Entry 5TWR (X-ray diffraction, 1.90 A resolution); this record covers chains A and D of the 4 polymer chains in the assembly.

== Chain A ==
Molecule: DNA-directed DNA/RNA polymerase mu
Source organism: Homo sapiens
Notes: EC 2.7.7.7
UniProt: Q9NP87 (DPOLM_HUMAN); numbering as in UniProt; present here: 134-397, 410-494
Amino-acid sequence (354 residues; numbered 129 to 494; 12 numbers in that range are skipped by the numbering (no residue carries them; nothing is unmodelled there); the number before each row is that of its first residue):
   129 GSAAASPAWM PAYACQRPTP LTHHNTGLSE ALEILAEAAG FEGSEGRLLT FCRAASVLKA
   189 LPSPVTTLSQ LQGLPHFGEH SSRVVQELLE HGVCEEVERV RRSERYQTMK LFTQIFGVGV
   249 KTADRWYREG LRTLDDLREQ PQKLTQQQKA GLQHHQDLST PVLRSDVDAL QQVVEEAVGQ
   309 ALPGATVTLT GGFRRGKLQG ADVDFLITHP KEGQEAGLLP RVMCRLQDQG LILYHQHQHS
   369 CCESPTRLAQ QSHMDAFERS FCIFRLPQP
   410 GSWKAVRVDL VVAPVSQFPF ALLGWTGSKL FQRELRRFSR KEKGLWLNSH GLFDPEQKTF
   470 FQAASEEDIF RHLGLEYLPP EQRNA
Unresolved in the structure: 129-137, 366-383
Sequence notes: expression tag (129-133); engineered mutation Ala329 (His in Q9NP87); linker (410)
UniProt features mapped onto this chain:
  - region: Arg323 to Gly328, Asp330 to Asp332 (Involved in ssDNA binding)
  - binding site (Mg(2+)): Asp330, Asp332, Asp418
  - site: Gly433 (Responsible for the low discrimination between dNTP and rNTP)
Ion coordination: Na+: Thr241, Ile243, Val246 (shared with 1 residue of chain P); Mg2+ site 1: Asp330, Asp332, Asp418 (together with 2KH) (shared with 1 residue of chain P); Mg2+ site 2: Asp330, Asp332 (together with 2KH)
Residues lining bound ligands: 2KH (5'-O-[(S)-hydroxy{[(S)-hydroxy(phosphonooxy)phosphoryl]amino}phosphoryl]uridine): Gly319, Gly320, Arg323, Lys325, Gln327, Gly328, Ala329, Asp330, Asp332, Asp418, Gly433, Trp434, Thr435, Gly436, Ser437, Lys438, Gln441
What the authors report for this chain:
  - binding site for 2KH: Gly433
  - mutagenesis - G433A (Kd 29 uM): unchanged binding to UTP
  - mutagenesis - G433A, G433S: unchanged catalytic activity
  - mutagenesis - W434A (23-fold), W434H (8.8-fold): decreased catalytic activity
  - mutagenesis - W434A (Kd 79.1 uM), W434H (Kd 61.1 uM): decreased binding to UTP

== Chain D ==
Molecule: 4-nt DNA strand
Sequence (4 nucleotides; numbered 1 to 4; the number before each row is that of its first residue):
     1 GCCG

== Interface between chain A and chain D ==
Residue-residue contacts - 15 pairs, chain A then chain D:
  Ala140(A) - DG4(D)  phosphate contact
  Gly174(A) - DG1(D)  hydrogen bond to the base
  Arg175(A) - DG1(D)  salt bridge to the phosphate
  Thr178(A) - DG1(D)  hydrogen bond to the base
  Thr178(A) - DC2(D)  sugar contact
  Phe179(A) - DG1(D)  sugar contact
  Arg181(A) - DG1(D)  base contact
  Pro203(A) - DC3(D)  phosphate contact
  His204(A) - DC2(D)  sugar contact
  His204(A) - DC3(D)  hydrogen bond to the phosphate
  Gly206(A) - DC2(D)  hydrogen bond to the phosphate
  Glu207(A) - DC2(D)  hydrogen bond to the phosphate
  His208(A) - DG1(D)  salt bridge to the phosphate
  His208(A) - DC2(D)  hydrogen bond to the phosphate
  Ser209(A) - DC2(D)  hydrogen bond to the phosphate
Other interface residues (no listed pair), chain A (14 interface residues in all): Leu202, Phe205

== Summary ==
14 residues of chain A face 4 of chain D across their interface, with 7 hydrogen bonds and 2 salt bridges.
Polar pairs include Gly174(A)-DG1(D), Thr178(A)-DG1(D) and His204(A)-DC3(D). The paper reports a binding site
for 2KH at Gly433(A); W434A and W434H of chain A reduce catalytic activity; 4 substitutions were tested in
all.
Chain A is DNA-directed DNA/RNA polymerase mu (Homo sapiens) and chain D is a 4-nt DNA strand; the structure,
Pre-catalytic ternary complex of human Polymerase Mu (H329A) mutant with incoming nonhydrolyzable UMPNPP, was
determined by X-ray diffraction (same publication as 5TWP, 5TWQ, 5TWS, 5VZ7, 5VZ8, 5VZ9 and 9 further
entries).
